8Y45 - chains D and S of the 5 polymer chains in the assembly; structure by electron microscopy, 3.45 A resolution.

Chain D:
Name: Guanine nucleotide-binding protein G(i) subunit alpha-2
Source organism: Homo sapiens
Reference sequence: P04899 (GNAI2_HUMAN); residues 1-355 here = UniProt positions 1-355
Chain sequence (355 residues; each row starts with the number of its first residue):
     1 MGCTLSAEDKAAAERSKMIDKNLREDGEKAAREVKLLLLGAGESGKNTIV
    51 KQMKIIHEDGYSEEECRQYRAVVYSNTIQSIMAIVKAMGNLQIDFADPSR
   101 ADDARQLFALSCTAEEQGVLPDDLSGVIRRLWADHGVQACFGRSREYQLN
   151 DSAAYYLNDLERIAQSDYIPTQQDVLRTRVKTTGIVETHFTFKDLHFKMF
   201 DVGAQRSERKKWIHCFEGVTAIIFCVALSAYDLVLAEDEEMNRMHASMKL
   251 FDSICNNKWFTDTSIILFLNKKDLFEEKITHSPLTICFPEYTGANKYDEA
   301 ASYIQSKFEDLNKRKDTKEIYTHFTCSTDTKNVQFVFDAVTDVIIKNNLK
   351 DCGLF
Disordered / not traced: 1-4, 56-183
Construct notes: variant Leu5 (Val in P04899); conflict Asn47 (Ser in P04899), Ala204 (Gly in P04899), Ala246 (Glu in P04899), Ser327 (Ala in P04899)
Swiss-Prot annotation at these positions:
  - region: Lys35 to Lys46, Thr48 (G1 motif), Asp174 to Thr182 (G2 motif), Phe197 to Gly203, Gln205, Arg206 (G3 motif), Ile266 to Asp273 (G4 motif), Thr325, Cys326, Thr328 to Thr330 (G5 motif)
  - binding site (GTP): Leu176 to Thr182, Asp201 to Gly203, Gln205, Asn270 to Asp273
  - binding site (Mg(2+)): Thr182
  - modified residue: Arg179 (ADP-ribosylarginine), Gln205 (Deamidated glutamine), Cys352 (ADP-ribosylcysteine)
  - lipidation: Gly2 (N-myristoyl glycine), Cys3 (S-palmitoyl cysteine)

Chain S:
Name: scFv16
Source organism: Mus musculus
Notes: antibody fragment or engineered binder
Chain sequence (266 residues; row label = number of the first residue in the row):
     1 DVQLVESGGGLVQPGGSRKLSCSASGFAFSSFGMHWVRQAPEKGLEWVAY
    51 ISSGSGTIYYADTVKGRFTISRDDPKNTLFLQMTSLRSEDTAMYYCVRSI
   101 YYYGSSPFDFWGQGTTLTVSSGGGGSGGGGSGGGGSDIVMTQATSSVPVT
   151 PGESVSISCRSSKSLLHSNGNTYLYWFLQRPGQSPQLLIYRMSNLASGVP
   201 DRFSGSGSGTAFTLTISRLEAEDVGVYYCMQHLEYPLTFGAGTKLELKAA
   251 AENLYFQGHHHHHHHH
Disordered / not traced: 1, 122-135, 248-266
Disulfides: Cys159-Cys229

Interface between chain D and chain S:
Contacting residue pairs (22):
  Leu5(D) - His167(S)
  Leu5(D) - Asn169(S)
  Ser6(D) - His167(S)
  Ser6(D) - Asn169(S)  hydrogen bond
  Ser6(D) - Tyr173(S)  hydrogen bond
  Ser6(D) - Leu233(S)
  Ala7(D) - His232(S)
  Ala7(D) - Leu233(S)
  Glu8(D) - Tyr173(S)
  Glu8(D) - Tyr175(S)  hydrogen bond
  Glu8(D) - His232(S)  salt bridge
  Asp9(D) - Asn169(S)  hydrogen bond
  Asp9(D) - Tyr173(S)
  Lys10(D) - Tyr235(S)
  Ala11(D) - Tyr101(S)  hydrophobic
  Glu14(D) - Ser52(S)
  Glu14(D) - Gly56(S)
  Glu14(D) - Thr57(S)  hydrogen bond
  Arg15(D) - Ile100(S)
  Arg15(D) - Tyr101(S)
  Met18(D) - Ser53(S)  hydrogen bond
  Met18(D) - Gly54(S)
Also at the interface, not in a pair above, chain S (18 interface residues in all): Ser31, Tyr50, Tyr102, Glu234

Overview:
10 residues of chain D face 18 of chain S across their interface, with 6 hydrogen bonds and 1 salt bridge.
Among the polar pairs are Glu8(D)-His232(S), Ser6(D)-Asn169(S) and Ser6(D)-Tyr173(S). Curated annotation
(UniProt) lists 15 GTP-binding residues and Mg2+-binding residue Thr182(D) on chain D.
Chain D is Guanine nucleotide-binding protein G(i) subunit alpha-2 (Homo sapiens) and chain S is scFv16 (Mus
musculus); the structure, Cryo-EM structure of opioid receptor with biased agonist, was determined by electron
microscopy.
